Entry 1DWD (X-ray diffraction, 3.00 A resolution); this record covers chains H and I of the 3 polymer chains in the assembly.

# Chain H
Molecule: Alpha-thrombin (large subunit)
Source organism: Homo sapiens
Notes: EC 3.4.21.5
UniProtKB: P00734 (THRB_HUMAN); the construct lacks a stretch of the UniProt sequence and is renumbered around it, so the offset changes along the chain: 16-36 = UniProt 364-384; 37-60 = UniProt 386-409; 61-77 = UniProt 419-435; 78-97 = UniProt 437-456; 7 more segments
Amino-acid sequence (259 residues; row label = number of the first residue in the row; note: 1 number in that range is skipped by the numbering (no residue carries it; nothing is unmodelled there); a row labelled like 60A-60I holds insertion residues (60A, then the next letters in order)):
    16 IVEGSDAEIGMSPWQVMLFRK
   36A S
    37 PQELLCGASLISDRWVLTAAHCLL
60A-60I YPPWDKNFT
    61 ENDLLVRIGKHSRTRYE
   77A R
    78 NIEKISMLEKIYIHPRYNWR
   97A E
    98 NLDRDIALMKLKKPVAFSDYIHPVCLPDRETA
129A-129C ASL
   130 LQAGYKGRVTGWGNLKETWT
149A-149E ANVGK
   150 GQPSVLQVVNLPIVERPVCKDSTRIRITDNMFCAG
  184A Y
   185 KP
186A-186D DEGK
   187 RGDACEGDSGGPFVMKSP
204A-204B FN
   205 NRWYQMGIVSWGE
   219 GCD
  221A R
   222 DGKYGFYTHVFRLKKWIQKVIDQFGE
Disordered / not traced: 247
Swiss-Prot annotation at these positions:
  - region: Ala183 to Val200 (High affinity receptor-binding region which is also known as the TP508 peptide)
  - active site (Charge relay system): His57, Asp102, Ser195
  - glycosylation: Asn60G (N-linked (GlcNAc...) (complex) asparagine)
Disulfides: Cys42-Cys58, Cys168-Cys182, Cys191-Cys220
Small-molecule neighbours: MID (1-[N-(naphthalen-2-ylsulfonyl)glycyl-4-carbamimidoyl-D-phenylalanyl]piperidine): His57, Tyr60A, Trp60D, Glu97A, Asn98, Leu99, Ile174, Asp189, Ala190, Cys191, Glu192, Ser195, Val213, Ser214, Trp215, Gly216, Glu217, Gly219, Cys220, Gly226

# Chain I
Molecule: Hirudin iiia
Source organism: Hirudo medicinalis
UniProtKB: P28508 (ITHH_HIRME); residues 1-11 here correspond to UniProt positions 55-65 (UniProt number = residue number + 54)
Amino-acid sequence (11 residues; each row starts with the number of its first residue):
     1 DFEEIPEEYLQ
Swiss-Prot annotation at these positions:
  - region: Asp1 to Gln11 (Interaction with fibrinogen-binding exosite of thrombin)
  - modified residue: Tyr9 (Sulfotyrosine)

# How chain H and chain I interact
Contacting residue pairs - 18 pairs, chain H then chain I:
  Phe34(H) with Phe2(I), hydrophobic
  Lys36(H) with Tyr9(I); Leu10(I)
  Gln38(H) with Leu10(I)
  Leu65(H) with Ile5(I), hydrophobic; Tyr9(I)
  Arg67(H) with Ile5(I)
  Arg73(H) with Asp1(I), salt bridge; Phe2(I)
  Thr74(H) with Asp1(I); Phe2(I); Glu3(I), hydrogen bond (backbone-backbone)
  Arg75(H) with Glu3(I)
  Tyr76(H) with Glu3(I), hydrogen bond (backbone-side chain); Pro6(I)
  Ile82(H) with Ile5(I), hydrophobic; Tyr9(I)
  Met84(H) with Tyr9(I), hydrophobic
Interface residues without a listed pair, chain H (13 interface residues in all): Glu39, Leu40
Interface residues without a listed pair, chain I (9 interface residues in all): Glu4, Glu8

# In short
13 residues of chain H face 9 of chain I across their interface, with 2 hydrogen bonds and 1 salt bridge.
Polar pairs include Arg73(H)-Asp1(I), Tyr76(H)-Glu3(I) and Thr74(H)-Glu3(I). Ligands of chain H: compound MID.
UniProt lists 3 active-site residues on chain H.
Here chain H is Alpha-thrombin (large subunit) (Homo sapiens) and chain I is Hirudin iiia (Hirudo
medicinalis). Entry 1DWD (Crystallographic analysis at 3.0-angstroms resolution of the binding to human
thrombin of four active site-directed inhibitors) was determined by X-ray diffraction (same publication as
1DWB, 1DWC and 1DWE).
